9C22 - chains J and K of the 12 polymer chains in the assembly; structure by X-ray diffraction, 4.60 A resolution (low resolution: residue-level contacts below are approximate; hydrogen-bond / salt-bridge calls are withheld).

Chain J:
Molecule: Antibody 3E1 Fab light chain
From: Homo sapiens
Notes: antibody fragment or engineered binder
Chain sequence (214 residues; row label = number of the first residue in the row):
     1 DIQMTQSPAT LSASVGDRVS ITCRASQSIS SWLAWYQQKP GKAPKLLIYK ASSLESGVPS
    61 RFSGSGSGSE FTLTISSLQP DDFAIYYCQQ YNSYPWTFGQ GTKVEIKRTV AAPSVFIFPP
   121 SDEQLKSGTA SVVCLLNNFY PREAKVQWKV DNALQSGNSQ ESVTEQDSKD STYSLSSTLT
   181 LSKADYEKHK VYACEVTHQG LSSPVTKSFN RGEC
Disordered / not traced: 213-214
Cystine bridges: C23-C88, C134-C194

Chain K:
Molecule: Antibody 3E1 Fab heavy chain
From: Homo sapiens
Notes: antibody fragment or engineered binder
Chain sequence (224 residues; numbered 1 to 224; the number before each row is that of its first residue):
     1 QVQLQESGPG LVKPSETLSL TCSVSGASIS SYYWIWIRQP AGKGLEWIGR FYTSGSPNYN
    61 PSLRSRVTMS VDTSKNQFSL KLTSVTAADT AVYYCAREEH ITFGGVIVRY WGQGTLVTVS
   121 SASTKGPSVF PLAPSSKSTS GGTAALGCLV KDYFPEPVTV SWNSGALTSG VHTFPAVLQS
   181 SGLYSLSSVV TVPSSSLGTQ TYICNVNHKP SNTKVDKRVE PKSC
Disordered / not traced: 222-224
Cystine bridges: C22-C95

How chain J and chain K interact:
Pairs across the interface (69; chain J residue first):
  Y36(J) - V108(K)
  Y36(J) - W111(K)
  Q38(J) - Q39(K)
  Q38(J) - L45(K)
  Q38(J) - Y94(K)
  K42(J) - Y94(K)
  A43(J) - Y94(K)
  A43(J) - W111(K)
  A43(J) - G112(K)
  P44(J) - W111(K)
  L46(J) - I107(K)
  L46(J) - V108(K)
  Y49(J) - I107(K)
  K50(J) - F103(K)
  K50(J) - G104(K)
  E55(J) - R109(K)
  S56(J) - R109(K)
  Y87(J) - Q39(K)
  Y87(J) - K43(K)
  Y87(J) - G44(K)
  Y87(J) - L45(K)
  Y91(J) - G104(K)
  Y94(J) - W47(K)
  Y94(J) - R50(K)
  Y94(J) - N58(K)
  P95(J) - W47(K)
  P95(J) - N60(K)
  P95(J) - P61(K)
  W96(J) - I35(K)
  W96(J) - W47(K)
  F98(J) - L45(K)
  F98(J) - E46(K)
  F116(J) - S135(K)
  F116(J) - S138(K)
  F116(J) - S140(K)
  F118(J) - L132(K)
  F118(J) - A133(K)
  F118(J) - A145(K)
  P119(J) - A133(K)
  P119(J) - K137(K)
  S121(J) - F130(K)
  S121(J) - P131(K)
  E123(J) - P131(K)
  E123(J) - K217(K)
  Q124(J) - F130(K)
  Q124(J) - K151(K)
  S131(J) - K151(K)
  V133(J) - L149(K)
  L135(J) - F174(K)
  L135(J) - V189(K)
  N137(J) - T191(K)
  N138(J) - H172(K)
  Q160(J) - V177(K)
  Q160(J) - L178(K)
  Q160(J) - Q179(K)
  E161(J) - V177(K)
  S162(J) - F174(K)
  S162(J) - P175(K)
  S162(J) - V177(K)
  V163(J) - P175(K)
  T164(J) - F174(K)
  S174(J) - H172(K)
  S174(J) - F174(K)
  L175(J) - F174(K)
  S176(J) - F174(K)
  S176(J) - S187(K)
  K207(J) - S138(K)
  F209(J) - K137(K)
  G212(J) - K137(K)
Interface residues without a listed pair, chain J (45 interface residues in all): Q89, G99, Q100, V115, S127, T180, N210
Interface residues without a listed pair, chain K (47 interface residues in all): I37, G105, V129, P134, T143, S180, S185

Overview:
The interface between chain J and chain K involves 45 residues on one side and 47 on the other.
Chain J is Antibody 3E1 Fab light chain and chain K is Antibody 3E1 Fab heavy chain, both from Homo sapiens;
the structure, Crystal structure of chimeric hemagglutinin cH11/1 in complex with broad protective antibody
3E1, was determined by X-ray diffraction together with 9C0U, 9C0X and 9C0V from the same study.
